PDB entry 6PLG | X-ray diffraction, 2.93 A resolution | chains A and E

== Chain A (and E) ==
Protein: D-3-phosphoglycerate dehydrogenase
Organism: Homo sapiens
Notes: EC 1.1.1.95, 1.1.1.399, 1.1.1.37; chain E of this document is another copy of the same molecule, construct and numbering; everything in this record applies to it too
UniProtKB: O43175 (SERA_HUMAN); residues 4-315 here = UniProt positions 4-315
Sequence (314 residues; each row starts with the number of its first residue):
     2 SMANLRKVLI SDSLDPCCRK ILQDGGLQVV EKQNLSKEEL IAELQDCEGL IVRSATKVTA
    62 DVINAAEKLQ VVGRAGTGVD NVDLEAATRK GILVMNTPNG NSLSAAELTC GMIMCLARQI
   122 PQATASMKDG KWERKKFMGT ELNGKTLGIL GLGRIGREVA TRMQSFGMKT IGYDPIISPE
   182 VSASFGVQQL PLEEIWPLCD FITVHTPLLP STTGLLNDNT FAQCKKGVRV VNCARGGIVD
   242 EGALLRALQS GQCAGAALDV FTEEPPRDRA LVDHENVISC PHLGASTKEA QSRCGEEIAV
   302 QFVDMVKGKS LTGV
Disordered / not traced: 2-5, 309-315 (chain E: 2-6, 309-315)
Construct notes: expression tag (2-3)
Ligand contacts: ONS ((2S)-(4-{3-[(4,5-dichloro-1-methyl-1H-indole-2-carbonyl)amino]oxetan-3-yl}phenyl)(pyridin-3-yl)acetic acid): Gly-152, Leu-153, Gly-154, Arg-155, Ile-156, Tyr-174, Asp-175, Pro-176, Ile-177, Ile-178, His-206, Thr-207, Pro-208, Leu-210, Ser-212, Thr-213, Leu-216, Ala-235, Arg-236
Swiss-Prot annotation at these positions:
  - active site: Arg-236, Glu-265, His-283 (Proton donor)
  - binding site (NAD(+)): Thr-78, Arg-155, Ile-156, Asp-175, Thr-207, Cys-234 to Arg-236, Asp-260, His-283 to Ala-286
  - modified residue: Ser-14 (Phosphoserine), Lys-21 (N6-acetyllysine), Lys-58 (N6-acetyllysine), Thr-78 (Phosphothreonine)
  - cross-link: Lys-21 (Glycyl lysine isopeptide (Lys-Gly) (interchain with G-Cter in SUMO1))
  - natural variant: Arg-135 (R135W: In PHGDHD), Gly-140 (G140R: In NLS1), Arg-163 (R163Q: In NLS1), Val-261 (V261M: In PHGDHD)
What the authors report for this chain:
  - binding site for ONS: Arg-155, Ile-156, Arg-236

== Chain A / chain E interface ==
Residue-residue contacts (122; chain A residue first):
  Arg-54(A) with Arg-135(E); Met-139(E)
  Leu-104(A) with Glu-142(E); Asn-144(E)
  Ser-105(A) with Arg-119(E), hydrogen bond (backbone-side chain); Glu-142(E)
  Glu-108(A) with Arg-119(E), salt bridge; Glu-142(E); Leu-143(E), hydrogen bond (side chain-backbone); Asn-144(E); Phe-167(E)
  Leu-109(A) with Arg-119(E); Ile-121(E), hydrophobic
  Cys-111(A) with Phe-167(E), hydrophobic
  Gly-112(A) with Met-115(E); Ile-121(E)
  Met-115(A) with Cys-111(E); Gly-112(E); Met-115(E), hydrophobic
  Cys-116(A) with Cys-116(E), disulfide; Ile-121(E), hydrophobic
  Arg-119(A) with Ser-105(E), hydrogen bond (side chain-backbone); Glu-108(E); Leu-109(E); Leu-284(E), hydrogen bond (side chain-backbone); Gly-285(E), hydrogen bond (side chain-backbone); Thr-288(E)
  Ile-121(A) with Leu-109(E), hydrophobic; Gly-112(E); Met-113(E); Cys-116(E), hydrophobic; Pro-122(E), hydrophobic; Ile-279(E), hydrophobic
  Pro-122(A) with Ile-121(E), hydrophobic; Pro-122(E), hydrophobic; Thr-125(E)
  Ala-124(A) with Ser-280(E); Cys-281(E), hydrophobic; Leu-284(E), hydrophobic
  Thr-125(A) with Val-278(E); Ile-279(E); Ser-280(E), hydrogen bond (side chain-backbone)
  Met-128(A) with Phe-262(E), hydrophobic; Arg-270(E); Val-273(E); Ser-280(E); Cys-281(E); Pro-282(E)
  Lys-129(A) with Val-273(E); Asp-274(E)
  Gly-131(A) with Arg-270(E)
  Lys-132(A) with Pro-282(E)
  Trp-133(A) with Glu-265(E); Pro-266(E), hydrophobic; Pro-267(E); Pro-282(E), hydrophobic; His-283(E)
  Glu-134(A) with Pro-282(E)
  Arg-135(A) with Arg-54(E); Ser-55(E); Pro-282(E); His-283(E), hydrogen bond (side chain-backbone); Ser-287(E)
  Lys-136(A) with Arg-54(E)
  Phe-138(A) with Leu-284(E), hydrophobic
  Met-139(A) with Ser-287(E); Thr-288(E); Lys-289(E), hydrogen bond (side chain-backbone)
  Gly-140(A) with Ser-287(E), hydrogen bond (backbone-backbone); Thr-288(E)
  Glu-142(A) with Leu-104(E); Ser-105(E), hydrogen bond; Glu-108(E); Glu-290(E); Ala-291(E); Arg-294(E), salt bridge
  Leu-143(A) with Glu-108(E), hydrogen bond (backbone-side chain)
  Asn-144(A) with Leu-104(E); Glu-108(E), hydrogen bond (backbone-side chain)
  Arg-163(A) with Ser-166(E), hydrogen bond (backbone-side chain); Phe-167(E)
  Ser-166(A) with Arg-163(E), hydrogen bond (side chain-backbone); Ser-166(E), hydrogen bond
  Phe-167(A) with Glu-108(E); Cys-111(E), hydrophobic; Arg-163(E); Phe-167(E), hydrophobic
  Phe-262(A) with Met-128(E), hydrophobic
  Pro-266(A) with Trp-133(E), hydrophobic
  Pro-267(A) with Trp-133(E)
  Arg-270(A) with Gly-131(E)
  Val-273(A) with Met-128(E); Lys-129(E)
  Asp-274(A) with Lys-129(E)
  His-275(A) with Lys-129(E), hydrogen bond (backbone-side chain)
  Glu-276(A) with Lys-129(E)
  Val-278(A) with Thr-125(E); Lys-129(E)
  Ile-279(A) with Ile-121(E), hydrophobic; Thr-125(E)
  Ser-280(A) with Ala-124(E); Thr-125(E), hydrogen bond (backbone-side chain); Met-128(E)
  Cys-281(A) with Met-128(E)
  Pro-282(A) with Met-128(E); Trp-133(E), hydrophobic; Arg-135(E)
  His-283(A) with Trp-133(E)
  Leu-284(A) with Arg-119(E); Ala-124(E), hydrophobic; Phe-138(E), hydrophobic
  Gly-285(A) with Arg-119(E), hydrogen bond (backbone-side chain)
  Ser-287(A) with Arg-119(E); Gly-140(E), hydrogen bond (backbone-backbone)
  Thr-288(A) with Arg-119(E); Gly-140(E); Thr-141(E)
  Lys-289(A) with Met-139(E); Gly-140(E)
  Glu-290(A) with Glu-142(E)
  Ala-291(A) with Glu-142(E)
  Arg-294(A) with Glu-142(E), salt bridge
Interface residues without a listed pair, chain A (60 interface residues in all): Ala-106, Met-113, Thr-141, Thr-162, Glu-265, Asn-277, Gln-292
Interface residues without a listed pair, chain E (56 interface residues in all): Ala-106, Glu-134, Thr-162, Ala-286
Inter-chain disulfides: Cys-116(A)/Cys-116(E)

== In short ==
60 residues of chain A and 56 residues of chain E are in contact, with 1 disulfide bond, 19 hydrogen bonds and
3 salt bridges. Among the polar pairs are Glu-108(A)/Arg-119(E), Glu-142(A)/Arg-294(E) and
Ser-105(A)/Arg-119(E). Bound to chain A: compound ONS. From the paper: a binding site for ONS at Arg-155(A),
Ile-156(A) and Arg-236(A).
Both chains are D-3-phosphoglycerate dehydrogenase (Homo sapiens). Entry 6PLG (Crystal structure of human
PHGDH complexed with Compound 15) was determined by X-ray diffraction (same publication as 6PLF).
